Entry 5K06 (X-ray diffraction, 2.50 A resolution); this record covers chain A.

[Chain A]
Molecule: Beta-lactoglobulin
From: Bos taurus
UniProtKB: P02754 (LACB_BOVIN); residues 1-162 here correspond to UniProt positions 17-178 (UniProt number = residue number + 16)
Amino-acid sequence (163 residues; numbered 0 to 162; the number before each row is that of its first residue; numbering starts at 0):
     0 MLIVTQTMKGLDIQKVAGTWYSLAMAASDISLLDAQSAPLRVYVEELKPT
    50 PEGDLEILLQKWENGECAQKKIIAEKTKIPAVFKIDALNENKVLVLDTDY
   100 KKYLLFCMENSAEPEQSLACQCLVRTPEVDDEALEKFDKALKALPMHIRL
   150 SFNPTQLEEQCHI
Not modelled in the structure: 109-114
Sequence notes: initiating methionine (0)
Disulfides: Cys66-Cys160, Cys106-Cys119
Residues lining bound ligands: succinic acid (SIN): Ile29, Ser30, Leu32, Asp33, Ala34, Arg40, Ile147

[Summary]
Ligands of chain A: succinic acid.
Chain A is Beta-lactoglobulin (Bos taurus); the structure, Recombinant bovine beta-lactoglobulin with
uncleaved N-terminal methionine (rBlgB), was determined by X-ray diffraction, deposited together with 5HTD and
5HTE.
